PDB entry 3F7V | X-ray diffraction, 3.20 A resolution | chains A and B of the 3 polymer chains in the assembly

== Chain A ==
Protein: antibody fab fragment Heavy chain
Source organism: Mus musculus
Notes: antibody fragment or engineered binder
Amino-acid sequence (219 residues; numbered 1 to 219; the number before each row is that of its first residue):
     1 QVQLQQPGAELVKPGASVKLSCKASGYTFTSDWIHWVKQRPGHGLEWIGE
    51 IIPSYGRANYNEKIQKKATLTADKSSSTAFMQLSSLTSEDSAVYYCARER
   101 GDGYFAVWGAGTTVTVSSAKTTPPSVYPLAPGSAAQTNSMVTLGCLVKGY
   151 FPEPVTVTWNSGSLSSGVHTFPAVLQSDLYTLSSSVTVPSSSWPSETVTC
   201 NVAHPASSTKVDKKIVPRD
Disulfides: C22-C96, C145-C200

== Chain B ==
Protein: antibody fab fragment light chain
Source organism: Mus musculus
Notes: antibody fragment or engineered binder
Amino-acid sequence (212 residues; each row starts with the number of its first residue):
     1 DILLTQSPAILSVSPGERVSFSCRASQSIGTDIHWYQQRTNGSPRLLIKY
    51 ASESISGIPSRFSGSGSGTDFTLSINSVESEDIANYYCQQSNRWPFTFGS
   101 GTKLEIKRADAAPTVSIFPPSSEQLTSGGASVVCFLNNFYPKDINVKWKI
   151 DGSERQNGVLNSWTDQDSKDSTYSMSSTLTLTKDEYERHNSYTCEATHKT
   201 STSPIVKSFNRN
Disulfides: C23-C88, C134-C194

== Chain A / chain B interface ==
Residue-residue contacts - 65 pairs, chain A then chain B:
  Q39(A) - Q38(B)  hydrogen bond
  Q39(A) - Y87(B)
  G44(A) - Y87(B)
  L45(A) - P44(B)  hydrophobic
  L45(A) - Y87(B)
  L45(A) - F98(B)
  W47(A) - W94(B)  hydrophobic
  W47(A) - P95(B)  hydrophobic
  E50(A) - W94(B)  hydrogen bond
  N59(A) - W94(B)
  Y60(A) - W94(B)
  K63(A) - D1(B)
  Y95(A) - Q38(B)  hydrogen bond
  Y95(A) - G42(B)  hydrogen bond (side chain-backbone)
  Y95(A) - S43(B)
  E99(A) - F96(B)
  D102(A) - Y50(B)  hydrogen bond (backbone-side chain)
  G103(A) - H34(B)
  G103(A) - Q89(B)  hydrogen bond (backbone-side chain)
  G103(A) - S91(B)
  G103(A) - F96(B)
  Y104(A) - H34(B)
  Y104(A) - Y36(B)
  Y104(A) - K49(B)  hydrogen bond
  Y104(A) - Y50(B)  hydrophobic
  F105(A) - Y36(B)  hydrogen bond (backbone-side chain)
  F105(A) - L46(B)
  F105(A) - Q89(B)
  F105(A) - F98(B)  hydrophobic
  W108(A) - Y36(B)  hydrophobic
  W108(A) - P44(B)
  W108(A) - F98(B)  hydrophobic
  G109(A) - S43(B)
  Y127(A) - S121(B)
  Y127(A) - E123(B)
  Y127(A) - Q124(B)
  Y127(A) - S127(B)
  P128(A) - S121(B)
  P128(A) - E123(B)
  L129(A) - F118(B)
  A130(A) - F118(B)
  A130(A) - P119(B)
  T142(A) - F118(B)
  L146(A) - S131(B)
  K148(A) - Q124(B)
  H169(A) - N137(B)
  H169(A) - N138(B)  hydrogen bond
  H169(A) - S174(B)  hydrogen bond
  F171(A) - F135(B)  hydrophobic
  F171(A) - N137(B)
  F171(A) - S162(B)
  F171(A) - T164(B)
  F171(A) - S174(B)
  F171(A) - M175(B)
  F171(A) - S176(B)
  P172(A) - S162(B)  hydrogen bond (backbone-side chain)
  P172(A) - W163(B)
  V174(A) - L160(B)  hydrophobic
  V174(A) - N161(B)
  Q176(A) - L160(B)
  S184(A) - F135(B)
  S185(A) - F135(B)
  S185(A) - N137(B)
  R218(A) - P119(B)
  R218(A) - P120(B)  hydrogen bond (side chain-backbone)
Also at the interface, not in a pair above, chain A (42 interface residues in all): H35, V37, H43, A106, P131, G132, Q136, L143, G144, S183, K213
Also at the interface, not in a pair above, chain B (40 interface residues in all): S116, V133, D167, K207

== Summary ==
Chain A and chain B form an interface of 42 and 40 residues respectively, with 12 hydrogen bonds. Polar
contacts include Q39(A)-Q38(B), E50(A)-W94(B) and Y95(A)-Q38(B).
Chain A is antibody fab fragment Heavy chain and chain B is antibody fab fragment light chain, both from Mus
musculus; the structure, KcsA Potassium channel in the open-inactivated state with 23 A opening at T112, was
determined by X-ray diffraction.
